8AYQ - chains A and B; structure by X-ray diffraction, 2.75 A resolution.

Chain A (and B):
Molecule: Potassium channel protein
Source organism: Bacillus cereus ATCC 14579
Notes: chain B of this document is another copy of the same molecule, construct and numbering; everything in this record applies to it too
UniProt: Q81HW2 (Q81HW2_BACCR); aligned to UniProt positions 19-109 over residues 19-109 (the alignment contains insertions or deletions, so no single offset holds)
Sequence (96 residues; row label = number of the first residue in the row):
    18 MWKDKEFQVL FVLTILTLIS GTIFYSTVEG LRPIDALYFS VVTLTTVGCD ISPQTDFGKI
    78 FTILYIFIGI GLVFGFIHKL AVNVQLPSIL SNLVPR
Unresolved in the structure: 18-19, 113 (chain B: 18-20)
Construct notes: initiating methionine (18); engineered mutation Cys-66 (Asp in Q81HW2), Asp-67 (Asn68 in Q81HW2), Ile-68 (Phe69 in Q81HW2); expression tag (110-113)
Bound ions: rubidium ion site 1: Thr-63, Val-64 (shared with Thr-63(B), Val-64(B) of chain B); rubidium ion site 2: Thr-63 (shared with Thr-63(B) of chain B)

Chain A / chain B interface:
Residue-residue contacts - 36 pairs, chain A then chain B:
  Glu-23(A) / Leu-103(B)
  Glu-23(A) / Leu-107(B)
  Val-26(A) / Ile-106(B)  hydrophobic
  Val-26(A) / Leu-110(B)  hydrophobic
  Leu-27(A) / Leu-103(B)  hydrophobic
  Leu-30(A) / Ile-106(B)  hydrophobic
  Phe-56(A) / Tyr-55(B)
  Thr-60(A) / Val-64(B)
  Thr-63(A) / Thr-62(B)
  Thr-63(A) / Thr-63(B)
  Thr-63(A) / Val-64(B)
  Val-64(A) / Val-64(B)
  Gly-65(A) / Val-64(B)
  Asp-67(A) / Asp-67(B)
  Ser-69(A) / Cys-66(B)
  Ser-69(A) / Asp-67(B)  hydrogen bond
  Pro-70(A) / Tyr-55(B)
  Asp-73(A) / Arg-49(B)  salt bridge
  Lys-76(A) / Arg-49(B)
  Lys-76(A) / Asp-52(B)  salt bridge
  Lys-76(A) / Tyr-55(B)
  Ile-77(A) / Ile-51(B)  hydrophobic
  Thr-79(A) / Tyr-55(B)
  Ile-80(A) / Leu-54(B)  hydrophobic
  Ile-80(A) / Tyr-55(B)  hydrophobic
  Ile-80(A) / Val-58(B)  hydrophobic
  Ile-83(A) / Thr-62(B)
  Phe-84(A) / Val-58(B)  hydrophobic
  Phe-84(A) / Val-90(B)  hydrophobic
  Phe-84(A) / Ile-94(B)  hydrophobic
  Phe-84(A) / Leu-97(B)
  Ile-85(A) / Leu-97(B)  hydrophobic
  Ile-85(A) / Gln-102(B)
  Ile-87(A) / Ile-94(B)  hydrophobic
  Gly-88(A) / Ile-94(B)
  Gly-88(A) / Ala-98(B)
Also at the interface, not in a pair above, chain A (24 interface residues in all): Cys-66, Ile-68
Also at the interface, not in a pair above, chain B (25 interface residues in all): Thr-31, Leu-35, Val-59, Phe-91, Phe-93

Overview:
Chain A and chain B form an interface of 24 and 25 residues respectively, with 1 hydrogen bond and 2 salt
bridges. Polar contacts include Asp-73(A)/Arg-49(B), Lys-76(A)/Asp-52(B) and Ser-69(A)/Asp-67(B). The rubidium
ion site 1 is built by Thr-63(A) and Val-64(A).
Chain A and chain B are both Potassium channel protein (Bacillus cereus ATCC 14579); the structure, NaK C-DI
mutant with Rb+ and Ca2+, was determined by X-ray diffraction (same publication as 8AYP).
